PDB entry 7WVU | electron microscopy, 3.30 A resolution | chains B and C of the 5 polymer chains in the assembly

# Chain B
Molecule: Guanine nucleotide-binding protein G(I)/G(S)/G(T) subunit beta-1
Organism: Homo sapiens
UniProtKB: P62873 (GBB1_HUMAN); residue numbers follow UniProt; this construct covers 2-340
Amino-acid sequence (351 residues; each row starts with the number of its first residue; numbers below 1 keep their minus sign (Met-10 is residue -10)):
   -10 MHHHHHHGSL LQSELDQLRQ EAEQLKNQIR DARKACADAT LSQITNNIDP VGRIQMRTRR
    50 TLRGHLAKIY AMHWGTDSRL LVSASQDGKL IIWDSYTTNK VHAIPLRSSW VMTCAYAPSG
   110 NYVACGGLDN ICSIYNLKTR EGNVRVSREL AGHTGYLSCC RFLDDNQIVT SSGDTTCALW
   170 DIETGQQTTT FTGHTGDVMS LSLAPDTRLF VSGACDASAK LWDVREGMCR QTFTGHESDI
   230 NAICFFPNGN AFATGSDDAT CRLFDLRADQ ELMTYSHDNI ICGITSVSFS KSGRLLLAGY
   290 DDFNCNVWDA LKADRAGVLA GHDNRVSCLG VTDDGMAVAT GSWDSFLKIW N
Unresolved in the structure: -10 to 4
Sequence notes: expression tag (-10 to 1)
Curated features (UniProtKB/Swiss-Prot):
  - modified residue: Ser2 (N-acetylserine), His266 (Phosphohistidine)

# Chain C
Molecule: Guanine nucleotide-binding protein G(I)/G(S)/G(O) subunit gamma-2
Organism: Homo sapiens
UniProtKB: P59768 (GBG2_HUMAN); residue numbers follow UniProt; this construct covers 1-71
Amino-acid sequence (71 residues; each row starts with the number of its first residue):
     1 MASNNTASIA QARKLVEQLK MEANIDRIKV SKAAADLMAY CEAHAKEDPL LTPVPASENP
    61 FREKKFFCAI L
Unresolved in the structure: 1-8, 63-71
Curated features (UniProtKB/Swiss-Prot):
  - modified residue: Ala2 (N-acetylalanine), Cys68 (Cysteine methyl ester)
  - lipidation: Cys68 (S-geranylgeranyl cysteine)

# Chain B / chain C interface
Residue-residue contacts - 65 pairs, chain B then chain C:
  Leu7(B) - Ala12(C)
  Leu7(B) - Arg13(C)
  Leu7(B) - Val16(C)
  Ala11(B) - Val16(C)  hydrophobic
  Leu14(B) - Val16(C)
  Leu14(B) - Leu19(C)  hydrophobic
  Leu14(B) - Lys20(C)
  Ile18(B) - Glu22(C)
  Ile18(B) - Arg27(C)
  Cys25(B) - Ile28(C)  hydrogen bond (side chain-backbone)
  Ala26(B) - Val30(C)  hydrophobic
  Asp27(B) - Lys29(C)
  Asp27(B) - Val30(C)
  Asp27(B) - Ser31(C)  hydrogen bond
  Ala28(B) - Val30(C)
  Ile33(B) - Ser31(C)
  Ile43(B) - Leu50(C)
  Ile43(B) - Leu51(C)
  Arg48(B) - Phe61(C)
  Arg49(B) - Phe61(C)
  Arg49(B) - Arg62(C)
  Ser84(B) - Phe61(C)
  Tyr85(B) - Pro60(C)  hydrophobic
  Tyr85(B) - Phe61(C)  hydrophobic
  Met217(B) - Met21(C)  hydrophobic
  Cys218(B) - Gln18(C)  hydrogen bond (backbone-side chain)
  Arg219(B) - Glu22(C)
  Phe235(B) - Leu37(C)  hydrophobic
  Phe235(B) - Tyr40(C)  hydrophobic
  Phe235(B) - Cys41(C)  hydrophobic
  Pro236(B) - Tyr40(C)  hydrophobic
  Asn237(B) - Asp36(C)
  Asn237(B) - Tyr40(C)
  Asn239(B) - Asp36(C)  hydrogen bond
  Ala240(B) - Leu37(C)  hydrophobic
  Asp254(B) - Ala33(C)
  Arg256(B) - Arg27(C)
  Arg256(B) - Ile28(C)
  Ala257(B) - Val30(C)  hydrophobic
  Asp258(B) - Arg27(C)  salt bridge
  Gln259(B) - Val30(C)
  Leu261(B) - Val30(C)  hydrophobic
  Ser279(B) - Leu50(C)
  Lys280(B) - Tyr40(C)
  Ser281(B) - Tyr40(C)
  Ser281(B) - Cys41(C)  hydrogen bond (backbone-side chain)
  Ser281(B) - His44(C)
  Ser281(B) - Asp48(C)
  Ser281(B) - Leu51(C)
  Gly282(B) - Cys41(C)
  Arg283(B) - Cys41(C)
  Arg283(B) - Leu51(C)
  Leu284(B) - Leu50(C)  hydrophobic
  Leu284(B) - Leu51(C)  hydrophobic
  Leu300(B) - Met38(C)  hydrophobic
  Leu300(B) - Cys41(C)  hydrophobic
  Asp323(B) - Pro49(C)
  Gly324(B) - Pro49(C)
  Gly324(B) - Leu50(C)
  Met325(B) - Pro49(C)  hydrophobic
  Met325(B) - Leu50(C)
  Ala326(B) - Phe61(C)  hydrophobic
  Ile338(B) - Phe61(C)  hydrophobic
  Asn340(B) - Leu50(C)
  Asn340(B) - Asn59(C)  hydrogen bond
Other interface residues (no listed pair), chain B (50 interface residues in all): Arg22, Leu30, Thr34, Ile37, Val40, Met45, Gln220, Leu252, Leu286
Other interface residues (no listed pair), chain C (31 interface residues in all): Ile9, Ala34, Val54

# Overview
The interface between chain B and chain C involves 50 residues on one side and 31 on the other, with 6
hydrogen bonds and 1 salt bridge. Polar pairs include Asp258(B)-Arg27(C), Cys25(B)-Ile28(C) and
Asp27(B)-Ser31(C).
Here chain B is Guanine nucleotide-binding protein G(I)/G(S)/G(T) subunit beta-1 and chain C is Guanine
nucleotide-binding protein G(I)/G(S)/G(O) subunit gamma-2, both from Homo sapiens. Entry 7WVU (Cryo-EM
structure of the human formyl peptide receptor 1 in complex with fMLF and Gi1) was determined by electron
microscopy (same publication as 7WVV, 7WVW, 7WVX and 7WVY).
